PDB entry 7ZA5 | X-ray diffraction, 1.87 A resolution | chains B and A

[Chain B (and A)]
Molecule: Glutathione transferase
From: Alopecurus myosuroides
Notes: EC 2.5.1.18; chain A of this document is another copy of the same molecule, construct and numbering; everything in this record applies to it too
UniProtKB: Q9ZS17 (Q9ZS17_ALOMY); numbering as in UniProt (aligned over 1-219)
Chain sequence (225 residues; numbered 1 to 225; the number before each row is that of its first residue):
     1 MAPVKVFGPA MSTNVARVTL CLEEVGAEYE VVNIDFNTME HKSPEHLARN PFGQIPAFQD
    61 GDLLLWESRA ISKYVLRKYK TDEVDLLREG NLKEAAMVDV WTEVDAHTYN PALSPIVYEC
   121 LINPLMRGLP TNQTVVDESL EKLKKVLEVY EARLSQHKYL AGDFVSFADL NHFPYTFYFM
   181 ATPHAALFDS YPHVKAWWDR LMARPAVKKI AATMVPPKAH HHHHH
Disordered / not traced: 1, 37-49, 217-225 (chain A: 1, 35-50, 217-225)
Construct notes: conflict G90 (Ser in Q9ZS17), K93 (Glu in Q9ZS17), E119 (Gln in Q9ZS17), I122 (Phe in Q9ZS17), L125 (Met in Q9ZS17), N132 (Asp in Q9ZS17), Q133 (Glu in Q9ZS17), T134 (Lys in Q9ZS17), D137 (Ala in Q9ZS17), Q156 (Lys in Q9ZS17), K158 (Ser in Q9ZS17); expression tag (220-225)
Reported in the primary citation:
  - self-association interface (contacts with another copy of this molecule); pairs are residue here / residue on that copy: D62-K93 (salt bridge)
  - conformationally variable residues (order/disorder transition): I34 to P51

[Interface between chain B and chain A]
Contacting residue pairs (31; chain B residue first):
  L65(B) - A96(A)  hydrophobic
  W66(B) - V100(A)
  E67(B) - E103(A)
  R69(B) - E103(A)  salt bridge
  R69(B) - H107(A)
  A70(B) - D99(A)
  A70(B) - V100(A)
  K73(B) - K73(A)
  K73(B) - D99(A)  salt bridge
  Y74(B) - L92(A)
  R77(B) - E89(A)  salt bridge
  R77(B) - A95(A)
  R77(B) - D99(A)  salt bridge
  K78(B) - L92(A)
  E89(B) - R77(A)  salt bridge
  E89(B) - E89(A)
  L92(B) - Y74(A)
  L92(B) - R77(A)
  L92(B) - K78(A)
  K93(B) - D62(A)  salt bridge
  A95(B) - R77(A)
  A96(B) - L65(A)  hydrophobic
  D99(B) - A70(A)
  D99(B) - K73(A)  salt bridge
  D99(B) - R77(A)  salt bridge
  V100(B) - W66(A)
  V100(B) - A70(A)
  E103(B) - E67(A)
  E103(B) - R69(A)
  V104(B) - E67(A)
  H107(B) - R69(A)
Interface residues without a listed pair, chain B (21 interface residues in all): M97, A106
Interface residues without a listed pair, chain A (21 interface residues in all): L63, M97, A106

[In short]
Chain B and chain A each contribute 21 residues to their interface, with 8 salt bridges. Among the polar pairs
are R69(B)-E103(A), K73(B)-D99(A) and R77(B)-E89(A). From the paper: conformational variability at I34(B); a
self-association interface involving D62(B) and K93(B).
Both chains are Glutathione transferase (Alopecurus myosuroides). Entry 7ZA5 (GSTF sh101 mutant) was
determined by X-ray diffraction together with 7ZA4 from the same study.
